PDB entry 8XFV | X-ray diffraction, 3.13 A resolution | chain X

# Chain X
Name: Glutaminyl-peptide cyclotransferase-like protein
Organism: Homo sapiens
Notes: EC 2.3.2.5
UniProtKB: Q9NXS2 (QPCTL_HUMAN); residue numbers follow UniProt; this construct covers 70-382
Amino-acid sequence (313 residues; each row starts with the number of its first residue):
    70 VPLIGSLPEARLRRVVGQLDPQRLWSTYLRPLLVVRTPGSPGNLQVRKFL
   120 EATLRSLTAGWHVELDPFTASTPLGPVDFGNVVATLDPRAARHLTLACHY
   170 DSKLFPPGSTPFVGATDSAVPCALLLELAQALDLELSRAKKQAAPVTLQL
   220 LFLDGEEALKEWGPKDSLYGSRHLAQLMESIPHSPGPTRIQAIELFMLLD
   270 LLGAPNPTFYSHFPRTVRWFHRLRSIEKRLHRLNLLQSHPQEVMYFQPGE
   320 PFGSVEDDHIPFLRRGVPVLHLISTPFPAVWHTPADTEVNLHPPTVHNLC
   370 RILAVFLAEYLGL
Swiss-Prot annotation at these positions:
  - active site (Proton acceptor): Glu225, Asp269
  - binding site (Zn(2+)): Asp186, Glu226, His351
Metal / ion sites: Zn2+: Asp186, Glu226, His351 (together with A1D46)
Small-molecule neighbours: A1D46 (3-(1H-benzimidazol-5-ylmethylidene)-4-piperidin-4-yloxy-1H-indol-2-one): His168, Asp186, Glu225, Glu226, Trp231, Asp269, Leu270, Val324, Glu325, Asp326, Ile342, Phe346, Trp350, His351

# Overview
Chain X binds compound A1D46. The Zn2+ site is built by Asp186, Glu226 and His351. UniProt lists active-site
residues Glu225 and Asp269 and 3 Zn2+-binding residues.
Chain X is Glutaminyl-peptide cyclotransferase-like protein (Homo sapiens); the structure, Crystal structure
of human Golgi resident glutaminyl cyclase in complex with
(Z)-3-((1H-benzo[d]imidazol-5-yl)methylene)-4-(piperidin-4-yloxy)indolin-2-one, was determined by X-ray
diffraction (same publication as 8XGA, 8XGB, 8XGT and 8XGY).
